8AT1 - chains B and D of the 4 polymer chains in the assembly; structure by X-ray diffraction, 2.80 A resolution.

== Chain B (and D) ==
Molecule: Aspartate carbamoyltransferase regulatory chain
Source organism: Escherichia coli
Notes: chain D of this document is another copy of the same molecule, construct and numbering; everything in this record applies to it too
UniProt: P0A7F3 (PYRI_ECOLI); residues 2-153 here correspond to UniProt positions 1-152 (UniProt number = residue number - 1)
Chain sequence (153 residues; numbered 1 to 153; the number before each row is that of its first residue):
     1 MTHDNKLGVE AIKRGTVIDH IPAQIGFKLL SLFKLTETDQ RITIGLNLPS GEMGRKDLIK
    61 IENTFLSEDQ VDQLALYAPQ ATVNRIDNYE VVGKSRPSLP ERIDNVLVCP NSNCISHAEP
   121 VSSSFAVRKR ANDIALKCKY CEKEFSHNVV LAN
Disordered / not traced: 1-7
Sequence notes: conflict Gly8 (Gln7 in P0A7F3)
Ion coordination: Zn2+: Cys109, Cys114, Cys138, Cys141
Residues lining bound ligands: CTP (cytidine-5'-triphosphate): Glu10, Ile12, Val17, Asp19, His20, Lys60, Thr82, Asn84, Ile86, Tyr89, Val91, Lys94

== Interface between chain B and chain D ==
Contacting residue pairs (36):
  Gly8(B) with Glu10(D)
  Val9(B) with Glu10(D), hydrogen bond (backbone-side chain)
  Gln24(B) with Thr36(D); Thr38(D), hydrogen bond (side chain-backbone)
  Phe27(B) with Phe27(D), hydrophobic; Leu30(D), hydrophobic; Ser31(D); Thr36(D)
  Thr36(B) with Phe27(D); Leu46(D)
  Thr38(B) with Gln24(D), hydrogen bond (backbone-side chain)
  Asp39(B) with Asn47(D), hydrogen bond; Arg55(D), salt bridge
  Gln40(B) with Leu46(D); Asn47(D)
  Arg41(B) with Leu46(D); Asn47(D); Leu48(D)
  Ile42(B) with Gly45(D); Leu46(D), hydrogen bond (backbone-backbone)
  Thr43(B) with Ile44(D); Gly45(D)
  Ile44(B) with Ile42(D); Thr43(D); Ile44(D), hydrogen bond (backbone-backbone); Leu46(D), hydrophobic
  Gly45(B) with Ile42(D)
  Leu46(B) with Thr36(D); Arg41(D); Ile42(D), hydrogen bond (backbone-backbone); Ile44(D), hydrophobic
  Asn47(B) with Thr38(D); Asp39(D), hydrogen bond (side chain-backbone); Gln40(D); Ile42(D)
  Arg55(B) with Asp39(D), salt bridge
Interface residues without a listed pair, chain B (19 interface residues in all): Leu30, Ser31, Leu48

== In short ==
The interface between chain B and chain D involves 19 residues on one side and 18 on the other; the contacts
include 8 hydrogen bonds and 2 salt bridges. Among the polar pairs are Asp39(B)-Arg55(D), Val9(B)-Glu10(D) and
Gln24(B)-Thr38(D). Bound to chain B: CTP.
Both chains are Aspartate carbamoyltransferase regulatory chain (Escherichia coli). Entry 8AT1 (Crystal
structures of aspartate carbamoyltransferase ligated with phosphonoacetamide, malonate, and ctp or ATP at
2.8-angstroms resolution ...) was determined by X-ray diffraction together with 7AT1 from the same study.
